2JJB - chains A and C; structure by X-ray diffraction, 1.90 A resolution.

[Chain A (and C)]
Name: Periplasmic trehalase
From: Escherichia coli
Notes: EC 3.2.1.28; chain C of this document is another copy of the same molecule, construct and numbering; everything in this record applies to it too
UniProtKB: P13482 (TREA_ECOLI); residues 31-565 here = UniProt positions 31-565
Chain sequence (535 residues; each row starts with the number of its first residue):
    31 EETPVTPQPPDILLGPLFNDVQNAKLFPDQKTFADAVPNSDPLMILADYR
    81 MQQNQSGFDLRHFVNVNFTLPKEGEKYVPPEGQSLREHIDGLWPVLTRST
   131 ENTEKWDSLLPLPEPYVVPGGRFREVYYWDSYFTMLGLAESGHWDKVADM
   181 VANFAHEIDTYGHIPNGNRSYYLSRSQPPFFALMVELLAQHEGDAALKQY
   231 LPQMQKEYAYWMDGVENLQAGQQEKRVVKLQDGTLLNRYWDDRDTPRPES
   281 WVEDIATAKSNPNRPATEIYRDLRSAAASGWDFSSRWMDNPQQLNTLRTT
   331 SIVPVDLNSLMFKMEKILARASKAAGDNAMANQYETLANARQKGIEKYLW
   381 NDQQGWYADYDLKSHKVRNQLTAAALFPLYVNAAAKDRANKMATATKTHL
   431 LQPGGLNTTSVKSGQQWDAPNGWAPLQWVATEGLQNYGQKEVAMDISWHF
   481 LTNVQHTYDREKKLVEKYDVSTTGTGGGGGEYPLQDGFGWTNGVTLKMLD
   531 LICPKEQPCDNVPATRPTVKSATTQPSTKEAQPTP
Unresolved in the structure: 31-34, 86-87, 103-106, 507-508, 547-565 (chain C: 31-37, 504-511, 546-565)
UniProt features mapped onto this chain:
  - active site (Proton donor/acceptor): Asp312, Glu496
  - binding site (substrate): Arg152, Trp159, Asp160, Asn196, Arg205 to Gln207, Arg277 to Glu279, Gly310, Glu511
Disulfide bonds: Cys533-Cys539
Ligand contacts: casuarine / alpha-D-glucopyranose: Pro149, Arg152, Phe153, Tyr157, Trp159, Asp160, Asn196, Tyr202, Arg205, Gln207, Arg277, Glu279, Ser280, Ala307, Gly310, Asp312, Gln446, Trp447, Trp453, Glu496, Tyr512, Phe518, Trp520

[How chain A and chain C interact]
Contacting residue pairs (70):
  Val35(A) - Thr190(C)
  Gln38(A) - Thr190(C)
  Gln38(A) - Tyr191(C)
  Gln38(A) - Gly192(C)
  Gln38(A) - Lys236(C)
  Ile42(A) - Lys236(C)  hydrogen bond (backbone-side chain)
  Ile42(A) - Asp243(C)
  Ile42(A) - Lys255(C)
  Leu43(A) - Lys236(C)  hydrogen bond (backbone-side chain)
  Asn49(A) - Glu246(C)
  Asn49(A) - Asn247(C)  hydrogen bond
  Asp71(A) - Asp189(C)
  Leu73(A) - Ile188(C)  hydrophobic
  Leu73(A) - Asp189(C)
  Leu73(A) - Pro232(C)  hydrophobic
  Leu73(A) - Lys236(C)
  Met74(A) - Pro232(C)  hydrophobic
  Met74(A) - Gln233(C)
  Ala77(A) - Pro232(C)  hydrophobic
  Ala77(A) - Gln235(C)
  Arg80(A) - Gln235(C)
  Arg80(A) - Met360(C)
  Met81(A) - Asp357(C)
  Met81(A) - Met360(C)
  Asn84(A) - Asp357(C)
  Asn84(A) - Ala359(C)
  Asn84(A) - Met360(C)
  Asn84(A) - Gln363(C)  hydrogen bond
  Ile188(A) - Leu73(C)  hydrophobic
  Asp189(A) - Asp71(C)
  Asp189(A) - Leu73(C)
  Tyr191(A) - Gln38(C)
  Pro232(A) - Leu73(C)  hydrophobic
  Pro232(A) - Met74(C)  hydrophobic
  Pro232(A) - Ala77(C)  hydrophobic
  Gln235(A) - Ala77(C)
  Lys236(A) - Ile42(C)  hydrogen bond (side chain-backbone)
  Lys236(A) - Leu43(C)
  Lys236(A) - Leu73(C)
  Asp243(A) - Ile42(C)
  Glu246(A) - Pro46(C)
  Glu246(A) - Asn49(C)
  Asn247(A) - Asn49(C)  hydrogen bond
  Asn247(A) - Ile285(C)
  Gln249(A) - Lys289(C)  hydrogen bond
  Gln249(A) - Pro292(C)
  Gln252(A) - Pro292(C)
  Gln252(A) - Arg294(C)
  Gln252(A) - Pro295(C)
  Gln252(A) - Ala296(C)  hydrogen bond (side chain-backbone)
  Gln253(A) - Thr297(C)
  Glu254(A) - Thr297(C)
  Lys255(A) - Ile42(C)
  Lys255(A) - Thr275(C)
  Ile285(A) - Asn247(C)
  Lys289(A) - Asn247(C)
  Lys289(A) - Gln249(C)
  Pro292(A) - Gln249(C)
  Pro292(A) - Gln252(C)  hydrogen bond (backbone-side chain)
  Arg294(A) - Gln252(C)  hydrogen bond (backbone-side chain)
  Pro295(A) - Gln252(C)
  Ala296(A) - Gln249(C)
  Ala296(A) - Gln252(C)  hydrogen bond (backbone-side chain)
  Thr297(A) - Gln253(C)
  Thr297(A) - Glu254(C)
  Arg301(A) - Arg301(C)
  Asp357(A) - Met81(C)
  Met360(A) - Arg80(C)
  Met360(A) - Met81(C)  hydrophobic
  Gln363(A) - Asn84(C)  hydrogen bond
Other interface residues (no listed pair), chain A (52 interface residues in all): Asp41, Gly45, Pro46, Asn53, Leu76, Trp136, Thr190, Gly192, Gln233, Ala239, Trp270, Asp274, Thr275, Trp281, Ala288
Other interface residues (no listed pair), chain C (50 interface residues in all): Asp41, Leu76, Ala239, Trp270, Arg273, Asp274, Trp281, Ala288

[Summary]
52 residues of chain A and 50 residues of chain C are in contact; the contacts include 12 hydrogen bonds.
Polar contacts include Ile42(A)-Lys236(C), Leu43(A)-Lys236(C) and Asn49(A)-Asn247(C). Bound to chain A:
casuarine / alpha-D-glucopyranose.
Chain A and chain C are both Periplasmic trehalase (Escherichia coli); the structure, Family 37 trehalase from
Escherichia coli in complex with casuarine-6- O-alpha-glucopyranose, was determined by X-ray diffraction (same
publication as 3CTT).
